2E2Q - chains A and B; structure by X-ray diffraction, 2.00 A resolution.

== Chain A (and B) ==
Molecule: Hexokinase
From: Sulfolobus tokodaii
Notes: EC 2.7.1.1; chain B of this document is another copy of the same molecule, construct and numbering; everything in this record applies to it too
UniProt: Q96Y14 (Q96Y14_SULTO); residues 1-299 here = UniProt positions 1-299
Amino-acid sequence (299 residues; row label = number of the first residue in the row):
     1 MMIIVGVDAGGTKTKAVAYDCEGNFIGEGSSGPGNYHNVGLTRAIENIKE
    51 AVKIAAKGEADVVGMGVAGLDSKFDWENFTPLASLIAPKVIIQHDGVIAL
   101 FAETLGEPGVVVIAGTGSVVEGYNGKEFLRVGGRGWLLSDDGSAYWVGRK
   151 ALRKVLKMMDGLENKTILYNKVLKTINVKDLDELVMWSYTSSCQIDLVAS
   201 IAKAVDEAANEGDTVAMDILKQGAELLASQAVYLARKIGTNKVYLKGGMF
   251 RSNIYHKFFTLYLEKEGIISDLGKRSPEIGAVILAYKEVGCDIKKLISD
Unresolved in the structure: 298-299 (chain B: 297-299)
Disulfide bonds: Cys-21/Cys-291
Residues lining bound ligands:
  - ADP (adenosine-5'-diphosphate): Gly-10, Gly-11, Thr-12, Lys-13, Lys-15, Gly-115, Thr-116, Ala-144, Ala-199, Ser-200, Ala-202, Lys-203, Asp-206, Gly-247, Gly-248, Met-249, Arg-251, Ser-252
  - beta-D-xylopyranose (XYP): Asn-35, Ala-68, Gly-69, Leu-70, Asp-71, His-94, Asp-95, Gly-117, Ser-118, Val-119, Arg-130, Gly-133, Arg-134, Gly-135, Asp-140

== Interface between chain A and chain B ==
Residue-residue contacts (72):
  His-37(A) / Tyr-189(B)  hydrogen bond
  Asp-71(A) / Val-185(B)
  Asp-71(A) / Tyr-189(B)  hydrogen bond
  Ser-72(A) / Asp-182(B)
  Lys-73(A) / Asp-182(B)
  Phe-74(A) / Met-186(B)  hydrophobic
  Val-131(A) / Asp-160(B)
  Val-131(A) / Leu-162(B)  hydrophobic
  Gly-132(A) / Asp-160(B)  hydrogen bond (backbone-side chain)
  Arg-134(A) / Leu-156(B)
  Arg-134(A) / Leu-181(B)
  Arg-134(A) / Val-185(B)
  Arg-134(A) / Tyr-189(B)
  Gly-135(A) / Tyr-189(B)  hydrogen bond (backbone-side chain)
  Trp-136(A) / Arg-153(B)  hydrogen bond (backbone-side chain)
  Trp-136(A) / Ser-192(B)
  Trp-136(A) / Cys-193(B)  hydrophobic
  Leu-137(A) / Tyr-145(B)
  Leu-137(A) / Arg-149(B)
  Leu-137(A) / Arg-153(B)  hydrogen bond (backbone-side chain)
  Leu-137(A) / Ser-192(B)
  Leu-138(A) / Leu-152(B)  hydrophobic
  Leu-138(A) / Arg-153(B)
  Leu-138(A) / Leu-156(B)
  Leu-138(A) / Leu-184(B)  hydrophobic
  Leu-138(A) / Ser-188(B)
  Ser-139(A) / Arg-153(B)  hydrogen bond (backbone-side chain)
  Ser-139(A) / Leu-156(B)
  Asp-141(A) / Arg-153(B)  salt bridge
  Asp-141(A) / Lys-157(B)  salt bridge
  Tyr-145(A) / Leu-137(B)
  Trp-146(A) / Arg-153(B)
  Arg-149(A) / Arg-149(B)
  Leu-152(A) / Leu-138(B)  hydrophobic
  Arg-153(A) / Trp-136(B)
  Arg-153(A) / Leu-137(B)  hydrogen bond (side chain-backbone)
  Arg-153(A) / Leu-138(B)
  Arg-153(A) / Ser-139(B)  hydrogen bond (side chain-backbone)
  Arg-153(A) / Asp-141(B)  salt bridge
  Arg-153(A) / Trp-146(B)
  Leu-156(A) / Arg-134(B)
  Leu-156(A) / Leu-138(B)
  Leu-156(A) / Ser-139(B)
  Lys-157(A) / Asp-141(B)  salt bridge
  Asp-160(A) / Val-131(B)
  Asp-160(A) / Gly-132(B)  hydrogen bond (side chain-backbone)
  Asp-160(A) / Tyr-233(B)
  Gly-161(A) / Tyr-233(B)
  Leu-162(A) / Gln-230(B)
  Leu-162(A) / Tyr-233(B)  hydrophobic
  Leu-181(A) / Arg-134(B)
  Asp-182(A) / Ser-72(B)
  Asp-182(A) / Lys-73(B)  hydrogen bond (side chain-backbone)
  Leu-184(A) / Leu-138(B)  hydrophobic
  Val-185(A) / Asp-71(B)
  Val-185(A) / Ser-72(B)
  Met-186(A) / Phe-74(B)  hydrophobic
  Ser-188(A) / Leu-138(B)
  Tyr-189(A) / His-37(B)  hydrogen bond
  Tyr-189(A) / Gly-69(B)
  Tyr-189(A) / Asp-71(B)
  Tyr-189(A) / Ser-72(B)
  Tyr-189(A) / Asp-75(B)  hydrogen bond
  Ser-192(A) / Trp-136(B)
  Ser-192(A) / Leu-137(B)
  Cys-193(A) / Trp-136(B)  hydrophobic
  Cys-193(A) / Cys-193(B)  disulfide
  Gln-230(A) / Lys-157(B)
  Gln-230(A) / Leu-162(B)
  Tyr-233(A) / Asp-160(B)  hydrogen bond (side chain-backbone)
  Tyr-233(A) / Gly-161(B)
  Tyr-233(A) / Leu-162(B)  hydrophobic
Other interface residues (no listed pair), chain A (40 interface residues in all): Asp-75, Arg-130, Asp-140, Trp-187, Val-198
Other interface residues (no listed pair), chain B (39 interface residues in all): Arg-130, Val-198, Leu-226
Inter-chain disulfides: Cys-193(A)/Cys-193(B)

== Overview ==
The interface between chain A and chain B involves 40 residues on one side and 39 on the other, with 1
disulfide bond, 14 hydrogen bonds and 4 salt bridges. Among the polar pairs are Asp-141(A)/Arg-153(B),
Asp-141(A)/Lys-157(B) and His-37(A)/Tyr-189(B).
Both chains are Hexokinase (Sulfolobus tokodaii). Entry 2E2Q (Crystal structure of Sulfolobus tokodaii
hexokinase in complex with xylose, Mg2+, and ADP) was determined by X-ray diffraction together with 2E2N and
2E2O from the same study.
